3ZEU - chains D and E; structure by X-ray diffraction, 1.65 A resolution.

== Chain D ==
Name: Putative M22 peptidase yeaz
Organism: Salmonella enterica SUBSP. enterica serovar typhimurium
UniProt: E8X8J1 (E8X8J1_SALT4); numbering as in UniProt (aligned over 1-231)
Chain sequence (236 residues; numbered 1 to 231; the number before each row is that of its first residue):
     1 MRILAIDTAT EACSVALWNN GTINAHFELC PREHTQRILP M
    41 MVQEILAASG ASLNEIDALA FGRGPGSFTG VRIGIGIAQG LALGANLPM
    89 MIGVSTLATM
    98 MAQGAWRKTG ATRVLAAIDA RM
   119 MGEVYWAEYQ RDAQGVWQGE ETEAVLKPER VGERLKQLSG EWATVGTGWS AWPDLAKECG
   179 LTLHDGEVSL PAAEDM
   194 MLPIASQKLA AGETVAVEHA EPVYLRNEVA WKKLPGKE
Disordered / not traced: 231
Sequence notes: microheterogeneity M1 (Mse in E8X8J1), M41 (Mse in E8X8J1), M89 (Mse in E8X8J1), M98 (Mse in E8X8J1), M119 (Mse in E8X8J1), M194 (Mse in E8X8J1)
Modified residues: Mse41, Mse89, Mse98, Mse119, Mse194 (selenomethionine; parent Met)
Reported in the primary citation:
  - higher-order assembly contacts with a neighbouring Probable tRNA threonylcarbamoyladenosine biosynthesis protein gcp: L46

== Chain E ==
Name: Probable tRNA threonylcarbamoyladenosine biosynthesis protein gcp
Organism: Salmonella enterica SUBSP. enterica serovar typhimurium
UniProt: E8XBD7 (E8XBD7_SALT4); numbering as in UniProt (aligned over 1-337)
Chain sequence (337 residues; numbered 1 to 337; the number before each row is that of its first residue):
     1 MRVLGIETSC DETGIAIYDD KKGLLANQLY SQVKLHADYG GVVPELASRD HVRKTVPLIQ
    61 AALKEAGLTA SDIDAVAYTA GPGLVGALLV GATVGRSLAF AWNVPAIPVH HMEGHLLAPM
   121 LEDNPPEFPF VALLVSGGHT QLISVTGIGQ YELLGESIDD AAGEAFDKTA KLLGLDYPGG
   181 PMLSKMASQG TAGRFVFPRP MTDRPGLDFS FSGLKTFAAN TIRSNGGDEQ TRADIARAFE
   241 DAVVDTLMIK CKRALESTGF KRLVMAGGVS ANRTLRAKLA EMMQKRRGEV FYARPEFCTD
   301 NGAMIAYAGM VRFKAGVTAD LGVTVRPRWP LAELPAA
Metal / ion sites: Mg2+: D11, E12; Zn2+: H111, H115, D300 (together with ADP, ATP-gamma-S)
Ligand contacts: ADP / ATP-gamma-S: C10, H111, M112, H115, S136, G137, G138, H139, G163, E164, F166, D167, G180, P181, S184, G267, G268, V269, A271, N272, C298, T299, D300
Reported in the primary citation:
  - binding site for ATP-gamma-S: S136, H139, G163, D167

== Chain D / chain E interface ==
Residue-residue contacts (55; chain D residue first):
  T35(D) with L89(E); G322(E); V323(E), hydrogen bond (backbone-backbone)
  Q36(D) with G322(E); V323(E); T324(E), hydrogen bond
  L39(D) with R96(E); S97(E); L321(E)
  P40(D) with L321(E)
  Q43(D) with F100(E); L321(E)
  L53(D) with A101(E), hydrophobic
  F68(D) with E45(E); R49(E)
  T69(D) with L89(E)
  R72(D) with E45(E), salt bridge; S48(E); R49(E); V52(E)
  G76(D) with T93(E); V94(E); S97(E), hydrogen bond (backbone-side chain)
  I77(D) with T93(E); S97(E), hydrogen bond (backbone-side chain)
  Q79(D) with V56(E)
  G80(D) with V94(E); S97(E); L98(E); A101(E)
  L81(D) with S97(E); F100(E), hydrophobic; A101(E)
  L83(D) with I59(E), hydrophobic; L98(E), hydrophobic
  G84(D) with L98(E); A101(E); W102(E), hydrogen bond (backbone-side chain)
  V210(D) with V56(E), hydrophobic; Q60(E)
  E211(D) with Q60(E), hydrogen bond
  Y217(D) with R49(E)
  R219(D) with R49(E), hydrogen bond (backbone-side chain)
  N220(D) with R49(E), hydrogen bond
  V222(D) with Y39(E)
  W224(D) with Y39(E); V42(E); V43(E), hydrophobic
  K225(D) with Y39(E)
  K226(D) with D38(E), salt bridge; Y39(E)
  L227(D) with D38(E), hydrogen bond (backbone-backbone); Y39(E); G40(E)
  K230(D) with D38(E)
Also at the interface, not in a pair above, chain D (33 interface residues in all): V42, L46, I73, I75, A85, P215
Also at the interface, not in a pair above, chain E (29 interface residues in all): A37, G41, P44, V90

== Summary ==
The interface between chain D and chain E involves 33 residues on one side and 29 on the other, with 9
hydrogen bonds and 2 salt bridges. Polar contacts include R72(D)-E45(E), K226(D)-D38(E) and Q36(D)-T324(E).
From the paper: a binding site for ATP-gamma-S at S136(E), H139(E) and G163(E) among others; higher-order
assembly contacts with a neighbouring Probable tRNA threonylcarbamoyladenosine biosynthesis protein gcp
through L46(D).
Chain D is Putative M22 peptidase yeaz and chain E is Probable tRNA threonylcarbamoyladenosine biosynthesis
protein gcp, both from Salmonella enterica SUBSP. enterica serovar typhimurium; the structure, Structure of a
Salmonella typhimurium YgjD-YeaZ heterodimer bound to ATPgammaS, was determined by X-ray diffraction together
with 3ZET from the same study.
